5M8D - chains A and F of the 6 polymer chains in the assembly; structure by X-ray diffraction, 2.25 A resolution.

[Chain A]
Name: Tubulin alpha-1B chain
Organism: Bos taurus
UniProtKB: P81947 (TBA1B_BOVIN); residue numbers follow UniProt; this construct covers 1-451
Chain sequence (451 residues; numbered 1 to 451; the number before each row is that of its first residue):
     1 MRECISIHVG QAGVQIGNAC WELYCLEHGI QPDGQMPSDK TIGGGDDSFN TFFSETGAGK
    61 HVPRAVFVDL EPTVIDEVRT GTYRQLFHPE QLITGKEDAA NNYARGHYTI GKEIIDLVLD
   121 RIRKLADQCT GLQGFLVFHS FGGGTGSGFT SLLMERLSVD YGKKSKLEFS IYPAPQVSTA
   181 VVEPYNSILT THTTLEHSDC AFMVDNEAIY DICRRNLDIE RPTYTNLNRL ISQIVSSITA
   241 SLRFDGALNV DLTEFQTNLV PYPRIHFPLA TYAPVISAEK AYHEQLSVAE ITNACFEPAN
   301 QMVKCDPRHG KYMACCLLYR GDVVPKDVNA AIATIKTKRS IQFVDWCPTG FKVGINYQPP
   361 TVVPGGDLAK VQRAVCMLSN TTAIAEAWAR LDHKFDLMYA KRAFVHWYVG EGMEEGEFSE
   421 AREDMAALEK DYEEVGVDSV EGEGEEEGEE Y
Disordered / not traced: 439-451
Metal / ion sites: Ca2+: Asp39, Thr41, Gly44, Glu55
Residues lining bound ligands:
  - GTP (guanosine-5'-triphosphate): Val9, Gly10, Gln11, Ala12, Gln15, Ile16, Asp69, Asp98, Ala99, Ala100, Asn101, Ser140, Gly142, Gly143, Gly144, Thr145, Gly146, Ile171, Pro173, Val177, Ser178, Thr179, Glu183, Asn206, Tyr224, Leu227, Asn228, Ile231
  - UGI (5-(6-morpholin-4-yl-2-pyrrolidin-1-yl-pyrimidin-4-yl)-4-(trifluoromethyl)pyridin-2-amine): Asn101, Thr179, Ala180, Val181

[Chain F]
Name: Tubulin-Tyrosine Ligase
Organism: Gallus gallus
UniProtKB: E1BQ43 (E1BQ43_CHICK); numbering as in UniProt (aligned over 1-378)
Chain sequence (384 residues; numbered 1 to 384; the number before each row is that of its first residue):
     1 MYTFVVRDEN SSVYAEVSRL LLATGQWKRL RKDNPRFNLM LGERNRLPFG RLGHEPGLVQ
    61 LVNYYRGADK LCRKASLVKL IKTSPELSES CTWFPESYVI YPTNLKTPVA PAQNGIRHLI
   121 NNTRTDEREV FLAAYNRRRE GREGNVWIAK SSAGAKGEGI LISSEASELL DFIDEQGQVH
   181 VIQKYLEKPL LLEPGHRKFD IRSWVLVDHL YNIYLYREGV LRTSSEPYNS ANFQDKTCHL
   241 TNHCIQKEYS KNYGRYEEGN EMFFEEFNQY LMDALNTTLE NSILLQIKHI IRSCLMCIEP
   301 AISTKHLHYQ SFQLFGFDFM VDEELKVWLI EVNGAPACAQ KLYAELCQGI VDVAISSVFP
   361 LADTGQKTSQ PTSIFIKLHH HHHH
Disordered / not traced: 103-124, 248-252, 363-372, 382-384
Sequence notes: expression tag (379-384)
Metal / ion sites: Mg2+: Glu331, Asn333 (together with AMP-PCP)
Residues lining bound ligands: AMP-PCP (ACP; phosphomethylphosphonic acid adenylate ester): Lys74, Pro95, Ile148, Lys150, Gly154, Lys156, Gly157, Gln183, Lys184, Tyr185, Leu186, Lys198, Asp200, Arg202, Arg222, His239, Leu240, Thr241, Asn242, Asp318, Met320, Ile330, Glu331, Asn333

[Chain A / chain F interface]
Pairs across the interface (22):
  Gln176(A) - Pro56(F)
  Glu207(A) - His54(F)  salt bridge
  Glu297(A) - His306(F)  salt bridge
  Pro298(A) - Leu307(F)  hydrophobic
  Lys304(A) - His54(F)
  Lys304(A) - His308(F)
  Asp306(A) - Arg66(F)
  Asp306(A) - Leu307(F)
  Arg308(A) - Pro300(F)  hydrogen bond (side chain-backbone)
  Arg308(A) - Ala301(F)  hydrogen bond (side chain-backbone)
  Arg308(A) - Ile302(F)
  Arg308(A) - Ser303(F)  hydrogen bond (side chain-backbone)
  His309(A) - Arg66(F)  hydrogen bond (side chain-backbone)
  His309(A) - Gly67(F)
  His309(A) - Ala301(F)  hydrogen bond (side chain-backbone)
  Ser340(A) - Ala301(F)
  Glu386(A) - Gly50(F)
  Glu386(A) - Arg66(F)  salt bridge
  Arg390(A) - Gly50(F)
  Arg390(A) - His54(F)
  His393(A) - Arg51(F)
  Glu433(A) - Arg46(F)  salt bridge
Interface residues without a listed pair, chain A (16 interface residues in all): Pro175, Cys305, Lys338
Interface residues without a listed pair, chain F (15 interface residues in all): Gly53

[Summary]
Chain A and chain F form an interface of 16 and 15 residues respectively, with 5 hydrogen bonds and 4 salt
bridges. Among the polar pairs are Glu207(A)-His54(F), Glu297(A)-His306(F) and Glu386(A)-Arg66(F). Bound to
chain A: GTP and compound UGI. Bound to chain F: AMP-PCP.
Chain A is Tubulin alpha-1B chain (Bos taurus) and chain F is Tubulin-Tyrosine Ligase (Gallus gallus); the
structure, Tubulin MTD265-R1 complex, was determined by X-ray diffraction (same publication as 5JHA, 5JHB,
5M7E, 5M7G and 5M8G).
